2FO4 - chains A and P of the 3 polymer chains in the assembly; structure by X-ray diffraction, 2.70 A resolution.

== Chain A ==
Protein: H-2 class I histocompatibility antigen, K-B alpha chain
Source organism: Mus musculus
Notes: fragment: extracellular domains, residues 1-274
UniProt: P01901 (HA1B_MOUSE); residues 1-274 here correspond to UniProt positions 22-295 (UniProt number = residue number + 21)
Amino-acid sequence (274 residues; each row starts with the number of its first residue):
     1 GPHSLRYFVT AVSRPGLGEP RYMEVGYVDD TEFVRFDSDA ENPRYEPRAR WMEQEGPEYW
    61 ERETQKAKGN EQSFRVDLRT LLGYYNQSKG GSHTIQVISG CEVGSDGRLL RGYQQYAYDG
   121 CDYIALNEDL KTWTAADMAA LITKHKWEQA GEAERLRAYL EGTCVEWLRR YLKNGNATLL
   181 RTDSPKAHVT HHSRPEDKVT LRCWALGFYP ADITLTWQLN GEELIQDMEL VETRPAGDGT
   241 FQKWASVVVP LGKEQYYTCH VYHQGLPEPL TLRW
Cystine bridges: Cys101-Cys164, Cys203-Cys259
Covalent attachments: N-acetylglucosamine (NAG) linked to Asn86; glycan linked to Asn176
UniProt features mapped onto this chain:
  - glycosylation (N-linked (GlcNAc...) asparagine): Asn86, Asn176
What the authors report for this chain:
  - post-translational modification sites: Asn86, Asn176

== Chain P ==
Protein: 8-mer from Mucin-1
UniProt: Q16615 (MUC1_HUMAN); residues 1-8 here correspond to UniProt positions 920-927 (UniProt number = residue number + 919)
Amino-acid sequence (8 residues; each row starts with the number of its first residue):
     1 SAPDFRPL
Construct notes: engineered mutation Phe5 (Thr924 in Q16615), Leu8 (Ala927 in Q16615)

== How chain A and chain P interact ==
Contacting residue pairs (36; chain A residue first):
  Tyr7(A) - Ser1(P)  hydrogen bond (side chain-backbone)
  Tyr7(A) - Ala2(P)  hydrogen bond (side chain-backbone)
  Val9(A) - Phe5(P)  hydrophobic
  Glu24(A) - Ala2(P)
  Tyr45(A) - Ala2(P)
  Arg62(A) - Ser1(P)
  Glu63(A) - Ser1(P)  hydrogen bond
  Glu63(A) - Ala2(P)
  Lys66(A) - Ser1(P)  hydrogen bond
  Lys66(A) - Ala2(P)  hydrogen bond (side chain-backbone)
  Asn70(A) - Pro3(P)  hydrogen bond (side chain-backbone)
  Asn70(A) - Asp4(P)
  Asn70(A) - Phe5(P)  hydrogen bond (side chain-backbone)
  Ser73(A) - Phe5(P)
  Ser73(A) - Arg6(P)
  Ser73(A) - Pro7(P)
  Phe74(A) - Phe5(P)  hydrophobic
  Asp77(A) - Pro7(P)
  Asp77(A) - Leu8(P)  hydrogen bond (side chain-backbone)
  Tyr84(A) - Leu8(P)  hydrogen bond (side chain-backbone)
  Val97(A) - Phe5(P)  hydrophobic
  Ser99(A) - Phe5(P)
  Tyr116(A) - Phe5(P)
  Tyr123(A) - Leu8(P)  hydrophobic
  Thr143(A) - Leu8(P)  hydrogen bond (side chain-backbone)
  Lys146(A) - Leu8(P)
  Trp147(A) - Pro7(P)  hydrogen bond (side chain-backbone)
  Trp147(A) - Leu8(P)  hydrophobic
  Glu152(A) - Arg6(P)
  Arg155(A) - Asp4(P)  hydrogen bond (side chain-backbone)
  Arg155(A) - Arg6(P)
  Tyr159(A) - Ser1(P)  hydrogen bond (side chain-backbone)
  Tyr159(A) - Ala2(P)
  Tyr159(A) - Pro3(P)
  Trp167(A) - Ser1(P)
  Tyr171(A) - Ser1(P)  hydrogen bond (side chain-backbone)
Interface residues without a listed pair, chain A (32 interface residues in all): Leu5, Tyr22, Tyr59, Val76, Thr80, Leu81, Gln114, Thr163
The authors on this interface:
  - pairs named by the authors: Lys66(A)-Ser1(P), Lys66(A)-Ala2(P), Asn70(A)-Pro3(P), Asn70(A)-Phe5(P), Asp77(A)-Leu8(P), Lys146(A)-Leu8(P), Trp147(A)-Pro7(P), Glu152(A)-Arg6(P), Arg155(A)-Asp4(P)

== Overview ==
32 residues of chain A and 8 residues of chain P are in contact; the contacts include 14 hydrogen bonds. Among
the polar pairs are Tyr7(A)-Ser1(P), Tyr7(A)-Ala2(P) and Glu63(A)-Ser1(P). The paper describes contacts
between Lys66(A) and Ser1(P), Lys66(A) and Ala2(P) and Asn70(A) and Pro3(P) among others. The paper reports
modification sites Asn86(A) and Asn176(A).
Here chain A is H-2 class I histocompatibility antigen, K-B alpha chain (Mus musculus) and chain P is an 8-mer
from Mucin-1. Entry 2FO4 (Enhanced MHC class I binding and immune responses through anchor modification of the
non-canonical tumor associated ...) was determined by X-ray diffraction.
